PDB entry 6W0L | X-ray diffraction, 2.30 A resolution | chains A and P

[Chain A]
Protein: 14-3-3 protein sigma
From: Homo sapiens
UniProtKB: P31947 (1433S_HUMAN); residues 1-231 here = UniProt positions 1-231
Chain sequence (236 residues; row label = number of the first residue in the row; numbers below 1 keep their minus sign (Gly-4 is residue -4)):
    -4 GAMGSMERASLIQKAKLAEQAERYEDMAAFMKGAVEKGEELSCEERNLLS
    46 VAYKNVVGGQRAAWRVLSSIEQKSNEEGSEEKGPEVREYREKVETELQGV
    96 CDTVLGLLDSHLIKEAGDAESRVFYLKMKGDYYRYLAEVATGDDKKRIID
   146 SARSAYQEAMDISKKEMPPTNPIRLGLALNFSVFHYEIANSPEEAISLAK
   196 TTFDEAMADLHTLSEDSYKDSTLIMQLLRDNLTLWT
Disordered / not traced: -4 to -3
Differences from the reference sequence: expression tag (-4 to 0)
Metal / ion sites: Ca2+: Glu35, Glu110, Glu188
UniProt features mapped onto this chain:
  - site (Interaction with phosphoserine on interacting protein): Arg56, Arg129
  - modified residue (Phosphoserine): Ser5, Ser74

[Chain P]
Protein: Phosphorylated W peptide
From: Pteropus alecto
Chain sequence (10 residues; numbered 379 to 388; the number before each row is that of its first residue):
   379 ARVSMRRMSN
Disordered / not traced: 379-383
Modified positions: Ser387 (phosphoserine; SEP)

[Chain A / chain P interface]
Residue-residue contacts (23; chain A residue first):
  Lys49(A) with Asn388(P)
  Arg56(A) with Arg385(P); Ser387(P)
  Arg60(A) with Arg384(P)
  Lys122(A) with Asn388(P)
  Asp126(A) with Asn388(P)
  Arg129(A) with Arg385(P); Ser387(P)
  Tyr130(A) with Ser387(P)
  Glu133(A) with Arg385(P), salt bridge
  Leu174(A) with Met386(P); Ser387(P)
  Asn175(A) with Ser387(P); Asn388(P), hydrogen bond (side chain-backbone)
  Val178(A) with Arg385(P); Met386(P)
  Glu182(A) with Arg385(P), salt bridge
  Leu222(A) with Met386(P), hydrophobic; Asn388(P)
  Asn226(A) with Arg385(P); Met386(P), hydrogen bond (side chain-backbone)
  Leu229(A) with Arg384(P); Arg385(P)
Also at the interface, not in a pair above, chain A (19 interface residues in all): Gly171, Ile219, Asp225, Trp230

[Summary]
Chain A and chain P form an interface of 19 and 5 residues respectively, with 2 hydrogen bonds and 2 salt
bridges. Polar contacts include Glu133(A)-Arg385(P), Glu182(A)-Arg385(P) and Asn175(A)-Asn388(P). Glu35(A),
Glu110(A) and Glu188(A) form the Ca2+ site.
Chain A is 14-3-3 protein sigma (Homo sapiens) and chain P is Phosphorylated W peptide (Pteropus alecto); the
structure, Henipavirus W protein interacts with 14-3-3 to modulate host gene expression, was determined by
X-ray diffraction.
